4IX3 - chains A and B; structure by X-ray diffraction, 1.35 A resolution.

[Chain A (and B)]
Molecule: MsStt7d protein
Notes: chain B of this document is another copy of the same molecule, construct and numbering; everything in this record applies to it too
Reference sequence: C1EBN1 (C1EBN1_MICSR); residues 151-489 here = UniProt positions 151-489
Sequence (350 residues; row label = number of the first residue in the row):
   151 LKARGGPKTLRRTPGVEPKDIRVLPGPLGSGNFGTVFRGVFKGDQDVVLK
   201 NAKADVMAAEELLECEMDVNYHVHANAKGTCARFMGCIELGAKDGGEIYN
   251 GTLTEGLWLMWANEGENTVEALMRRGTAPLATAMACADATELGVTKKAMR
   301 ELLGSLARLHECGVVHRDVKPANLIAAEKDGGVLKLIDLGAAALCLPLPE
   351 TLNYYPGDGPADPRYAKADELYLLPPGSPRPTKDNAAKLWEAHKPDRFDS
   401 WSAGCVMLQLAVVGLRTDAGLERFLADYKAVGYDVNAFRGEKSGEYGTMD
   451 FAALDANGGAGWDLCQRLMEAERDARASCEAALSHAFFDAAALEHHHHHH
Unresolved in the structure: 497-500 (chain B: fully traced)
Construct notes: expression tag (490-500)
Bound ions: Mg2+: Asp318, Asp338

[Interface between chain A and chain B]
Contacting residue pairs - 36 pairs, chain A then chain B:
  Ser180(A) with Ser180(B), hydrogen bond; Lys203(B), hydrogen bond (backbone-side chain)
  Gly181(A) with Lys203(B)
  Asn182(A) with Val206(B)
  Lys203(A) with Ser180(B); Gly181(B), hydrogen bond (side chain-backbone)
  Ala204(A) with Asp362(B); Pro363(B); Arg364(B), hydrogen bond (backbone-side chain); Asp418(B)
  Asp205(A) with Ala361(B); Asp362(B); Pro363(B); Arg364(B)
  Val206(A) with Asn182(B); Pro363(B)
  Met207(A) with Gly359(B); Pro360(B); Ala361(B); Pro363(B); Leu371(B), hydrophobic
  Glu255(A) with Ala419(B)
  Lys320(A) with Asp205(B)
  Ala361(A) with Asp205(B); Met207(B), hydrogen bond (backbone-backbone)
  Asp362(A) with Ala204(B); Asp205(B)
  Pro363(A) with Ala204(B); Asp205(B); Val206(B); Met207(B), hydrophobic
  Arg364(A) with Ala204(B), hydrogen bond (side chain-backbone); Asp205(B)
  Leu371(A) with Met207(B), hydrophobic
  Asp418(A) with Ala204(B)
  Glu445(A) with Ala153(B)
Interface residues without a listed pair, chain A (18 interface residues in all): Ala419
Interface residues without a listed pair, chain B (21 interface residues in all): Ala242, Glu255, Lys320

[In short]
Chain A and chain B form an interface of 18 and 21 residues respectively, with 6 hydrogen bonds. Polar pairs
include Ser180(A)-Ser180(B), Ser180(A)-Lys203(B) and Lys203(A)-Gly181(B). The Mg2+ site is built by Asp318(A)
and Asp338(A).
Both chains are MsStt7d protein. Entry 4IX3 (Crystal structure of a Stt7 homolog from Micromonas algae) was
determined by X-ray diffraction together with 4IX4, 4IX5 and 4IX6 from the same study.
